PDB entry 8HUQ | X-ray diffraction, 1.65 A resolution | chains A and B

[Chain A]
Name: Peroxisome proliferator-activated receptor alpha
Source organism: Homo sapiens
Reference sequence: Q07869 (PPARA_HUMAN); numbering as in UniProt (aligned over 200-468)
Chain sequence (273 residues; numbered 196 to 468; the number before each row is that of its first residue):
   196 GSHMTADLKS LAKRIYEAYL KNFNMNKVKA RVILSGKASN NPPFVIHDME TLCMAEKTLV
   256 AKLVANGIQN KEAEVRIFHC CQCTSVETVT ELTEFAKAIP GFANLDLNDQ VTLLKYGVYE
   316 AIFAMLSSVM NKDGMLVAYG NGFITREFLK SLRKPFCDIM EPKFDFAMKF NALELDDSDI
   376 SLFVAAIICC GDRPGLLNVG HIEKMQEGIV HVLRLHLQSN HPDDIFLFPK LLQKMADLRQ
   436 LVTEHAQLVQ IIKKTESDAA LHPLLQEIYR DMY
Unresolved in the structure: 196-201, 232-236, 260-264
Differences from the reference sequence: expression tag (196-199)
Residues lining bound ligands: elafibranor (MUO; 2-[2,6-dimethyl-4-[(E)-3-(4-methylsulfanylphenyl)-3-oxidanylidene-prop-1-enyl]phenoxy]-2-methyl-propanoic acid): Ile-272, Phe-273, Cys-275, Cys-276, Gln-277, Thr-279, Ser-280, Tyr-314, Ile-317, Phe-318, Leu-321, Met-330, Val-332, Ile-339, Ile-354, Met-355, His-440, Val-444, Leu-460, Tyr-464
UniProt features mapped onto this chain:
  - binding site (indeglitazar): Ser-280, Tyr-314, Tyr-464
  - site: Leu-433 (Essential for heterodimerization with RXRA)
  - mutagenesis: Asp-304 (D304A: Reduced heterodimerization with RXRA. Reduced DNA binding), Leu-370 (L370R: Abolishes heterodimerization with RXRA. No DNA binding), Leu-391 (L391R: Abolishes heterodimerization with RXRA. No DNA binding), Leu-422 (L422R: No effect on heterodimerization with RXRA nor on DNA binding and transactivation activity), Ala-431 (A431T: No effect on heterodimerization with RXRA nor on DNA binding), Leu-433 (L433R: Abolishes heterodimerization with RXRA, DNA binding and transactivation activity)
Reported in the primary citation:
  - binding site for elafibranor: Ile-272, Cys-276, Ser-280, Tyr-314, Phe-318, Leu-321, His-440, Tyr-464

[Chain B]
Name: 15-meric peptide from Nuclear receptor coactivator 1
Notes: EC 2.3.1.48
Reference sequence: Q15788 (NCOA1_HUMAN); residues 683-697 here = UniProt positions 683-697
Chain sequence (15 residues; numbered 683 to 697; the number before each row is that of its first residue):
   683 LTERHKILHR LLQEG
Unresolved in the structure: 683-686, 696-697
UniProt features mapped onto this chain:
  - motif: Leu-690 to Leu-694 (LXXLL motif 4)
  - mutagenesis: Leu-693 to Leu-694 (Slightly affects interactions with steroid receptors. Abolishes interactions with steroid receptors; when associated with A-636; A-637; A-752 and A-753)

[Chain A / chain B interface]
Contacting residue pairs (25; chain A residue first):
  Thr-285(A) / Leu-693(B)
  Thr-288(A) / Leu-693(B)
  Thr-288(A) / Leu-694(B)
  Lys-292(A) / Leu-693(B)  hydrogen bond (side chain-backbone)
  Lys-292(A) / Leu-694(B)
  Lys-292(A) / Gln-695(B)  hydrogen bond (side chain-backbone)
  Phe-297(A) / Leu-694(B)  hydrophobic
  Leu-302(A) / His-691(B)
  Leu-302(A) / Leu-694(B)  hydrophobic
  Leu-302(A) / Gln-695(B)
  Gln-305(A) / Leu-694(B)
  Val-306(A) / His-687(B)
  Val-306(A) / Leu-690(B)
  Val-306(A) / His-691(B)
  Val-306(A) / Leu-694(B)  hydrophobic
  Leu-309(A) / Leu-690(B)  hydrophobic
  Leu-309(A) / Leu-694(B)  hydrophobic
  Lys-310(A) / His-687(B)  hydrogen bond
  Lys-310(A) / Leu-690(B)
  Pro-458(A) / Ile-689(B)
  Leu-459(A) / Ile-689(B)  hydrophobic
  Glu-462(A) / His-687(B)
  Glu-462(A) / Lys-688(B)  hydrogen bond (side chain-backbone)
  Glu-462(A) / Ile-689(B)  hydrogen bond (side chain-backbone)
  Glu-462(A) / Leu-690(B)  hydrogen bond (side chain-backbone)
Interface residues without a listed pair, chain A (15 interface residues in all): Val-284, Glu-289, Asn-303

[Summary]
15 residues of chain A and 8 residues of chain B are in contact, with 6 hydrogen bonds. Polar contacts include
Lys-292(A)/Leu-693(B), Lys-292(A)/Gln-695(B) and Lys-310(A)/His-687(B). Chain A binds elafibranor. The paper
reports a binding site for elafibranor at Ile-272(A), Cys-276(A) and Ser-280(A) among others.
Here chain A is Peroxisome proliferator-activated receptor alpha (Homo sapiens) and chain B is 15-meric
peptide from Nuclear receptor coactivator 1. Entry 8HUQ (X-ray structure of human PPAR alpha ligand binding
domain-elafibranor-SRC1 coactivator peptide co-crystals obtained by soaking) was determined by X-ray
diffraction (same publication as 8HUK, 8HUM and 8HUP).
